PDB entry 8BAQ | X-ray diffraction, 2.00 A resolution | chain A

Chain A:
Molecule: DarT ssDNA thymidine ADP-ribosyltransferase family protein
Source organism: Escherichia coli
Notes: engineered mutation(s): E152A
Sequence (208 residues; numbered 0 to 207; the number before each row is that of its first residue; numbering starts at 0):
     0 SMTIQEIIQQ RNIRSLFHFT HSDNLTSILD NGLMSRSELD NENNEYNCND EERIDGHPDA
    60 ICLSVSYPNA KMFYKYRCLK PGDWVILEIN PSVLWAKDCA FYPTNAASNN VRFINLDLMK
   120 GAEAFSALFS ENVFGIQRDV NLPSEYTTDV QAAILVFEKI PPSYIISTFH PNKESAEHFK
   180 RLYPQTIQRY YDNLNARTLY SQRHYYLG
Ligand contacts: NAD (nicotinamide-adenine-dinucleotide): Phe16, His17, Phe18, Thr19, Asn23, Ser26, Ile27, Gly31, Leu32, Met33, Arg35, Leu38, Glu44, Tyr45, Asn46, Cys47, Asn48, Asp49, Arg52, Cys61, Leu62, Ser63, Asn68, Met71, Tyr75, Ala152
Reported in the primary citation:
  - binding site for NAD: His17, Phe18, Thr19, Ser26, Met33, Arg35, Asn48, Asp49, Arg52
  - mutagenesis - R52A, D54A, M71A, N104A: abolished catalytic activity
  - mutagenesis - F18A, F72A: decreased catalytic activity
  - catalytic residues: Met71
  - catalytic residues: Arg52, Asp54 (proposed by the authors, not directly observed)

In short:
Bound to chain A: NAD. The paper reports catalytic residues Met71, Arg52 and Asp54; R52A, D54A and M71A, among
others, abolish catalytic activity; 6 substitutions were tested in all.
Chain A is DarT ssDNA thymidine ADP-ribosyltransferase family protein (Escherichia coli); the structure, E.
coli C7 DarT1 in complex with NAD+, was determined by X-ray diffraction, deposited together with 8BAR, 8BAS,
8BAT and 8BAU.
